6O1D - chains G and I of the 10 polymer chains in the assembly; structure by electron microscopy, 3.40 A resolution.

[Chain G]
Molecule: Histone H2A type 1-B/E
Source organism: Homo sapiens
Reference sequence: P04908 (H2A1B_HUMAN); residues 0-129 here correspond to UniProt positions 1-130 (UniProt number = residue number + 1)
Amino-acid sequence (130 residues; numbered 0 to 129; the number before each row is that of its first residue; numbering starts at 0):
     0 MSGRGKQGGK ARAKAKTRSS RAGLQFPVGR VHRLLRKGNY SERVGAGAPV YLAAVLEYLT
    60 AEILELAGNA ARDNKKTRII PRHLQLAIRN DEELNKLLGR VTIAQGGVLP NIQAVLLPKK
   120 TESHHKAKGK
Unresolved in the structure: 0-8, 117-129
Swiss-Prot annotation at these positions:
  - modified residue: Ser1 (N-acetylserine), Arg3 (Citrulline), Lys5 (N6-(2-hydroxyisobutyryl)lysine), Lys9 (N6-(2-hydroxyisobutyryl)lysine), Lys13 (N6-(beta-hydroxybutyryl)lysine), Lys36 (N6-(2-hydroxyisobutyryl)lysine), Lys74 (N6-(2-hydroxyisobutyryl)lysine), Lys75 (N6-(2-hydroxyisobutyryl)lysine), Lys95 (N6-(2-hydroxyisobutyryl)lysine), Gln104 (N5-methylglutamine), Lys118 (N6-(2-hydroxyisobutyryl)lysine), Lys119 (N6-crotonyllysine), Thr120 (Phosphothreonine), Lys125 (N6-crotonyllysine)
  - cross-link (Glycyl lysine isopeptide (Lys-Gly)): Lys13 (interchain with G-Cter in ubiquitin), Lys15 (interchain with G-Cter in ubiquitin), Lys119 (interchain with G-Cter in ubiquitin)

[Chain I]
Molecule: 145-nt DNA strand
Sequence (145 nucleotides; numbered 1 to 145; the number before each row is that of its first residue):
     1 ATCAATATCC ACCTGCAGAT TCTACCAAAA GTGTATTTGG AAACTGCTCC ATCAAAAGGC
    61 ATGTTCAGCT CTGTGAGTGA AACTCCATCA TCACAAAGAA TATTCTGAGA ATGCTTCCGT
   121 TTGCCTTTTA TATGAACTTC CTGAT

[Chain G / chain I interface]
Residue-residue contacts (16):
  Arg11(G) - DA30(I)  base contact
  Arg11(G) - DG31(I)  base contact
  Ala12(G) - DG31(I)  sugar contact
  Ala12(G) - DT32(I)  hydrogen bond to the phosphate
  Ala14(G) - DA30(I)  phosphate contact
  Ala14(G) - DG31(I)  phosphate contact
  Lys15(G) - DA30(I)  phosphate contact
  Lys15(G) - DG31(I)  hydrogen bond to the phosphate
  Thr16(G) - DA30(I)  phosphate contact
  Arg17(G) - DA30(I)  salt bridge to the phosphate
  Arg20(G) - DG31(I)  salt bridge to the phosphate
  Gly28(G) - DA30(I)  phosphate contact
  Arg32(G) - DA29(I)  salt bridge to the phosphate
  Arg42(G) - DT37(I)  hydrogen bond to the sugar
  Arg42(G) - DT38(I)  hydrogen bond to the sugar
  Arg77(G) - DA19(I)  sugar contact
Other interface residues (no listed pair), chain G (14 interface residues in all): Ala10, Lys13, Arg29

[Overview]
The interface between chain G and chain I involves 14 residues on one side and 7 on the other, with 4 hydrogen
bonds and 3 salt bridges. Polar pairs include Arg42(G)-DT37(I), Arg42(G)-DT38(I) and Ala12(G)-DT32(I).
Chain G is Histone H2A type 1-B/E (Homo sapiens) and chain I is a 145-nt DNA strand; the structure, Cryo-EM
structure of the centromeric nucleosome with native alpha satellite DNA, was determined by electron
microscopy, deposited together with 6DZT, 6E0C and 6E0P.
